PDB entry 1R8Y | X-ray diffraction, 3.00 A resolution | chains A and C of the 4 polymer chains in the assembly

# Chain A (and C)
Protein: glycine N-methyltransferase
Source organism: Mus musculus
Notes: chain C of this document is another copy of the same molecule, construct and numbering; everything in this record applies to it too
UniProt: Q9QXF8 (GNMT_MOUSE); residues 1-292 here correspond to UniProt positions 2-293 (UniProt number = residue number + 1)
Amino-acid sequence (292 residues; row label = number of the first residue in the row):
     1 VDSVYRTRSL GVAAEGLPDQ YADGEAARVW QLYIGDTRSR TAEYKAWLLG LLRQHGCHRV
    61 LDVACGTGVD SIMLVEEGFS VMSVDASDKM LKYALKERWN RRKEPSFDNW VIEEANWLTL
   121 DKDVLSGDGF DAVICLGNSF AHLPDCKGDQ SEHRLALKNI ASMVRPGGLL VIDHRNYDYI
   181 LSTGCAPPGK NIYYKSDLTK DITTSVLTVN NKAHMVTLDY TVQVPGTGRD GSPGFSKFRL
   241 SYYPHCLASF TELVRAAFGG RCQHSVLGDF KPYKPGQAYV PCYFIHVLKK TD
Disordered / not traced: 224-234 (chain C: 228-234, 291-292)
Curated features (UniProtKB/Swiss-Prot):
  - binding site ((6S)-5-methyl-5,6,7,8-tetrahydrofolate): Ser3, Tyr5, His214, Arg239
  - binding site (S-adenosyl-L-methionine): Tyr21, Trp30, Tyr33, Arg40, Ala64, Asp85 to Ser87, Asn116, Trp117, Leu136 to Ser139, Arg175, Tyr220
  - modified residue: Val1 (N-acetylvaline), Ser9 (Phosphoserine), Tyr33 (Phosphotyrosine), Lys45 (N6-succinyllysine), Lys190 (N6-succinyllysine), Lys195 (N6-succinyllysine), Lys200 (N6-succinyllysine)
Glycans and other covalent adducts: beta-mercaptoethanol (BME) linked to Cys262, Cys282

# How chain A and chain C interact
Pairs across the interface (6; chain A residue first):
  Val1(A) with Pro144(C), hydrophobic; Cys146(C), hydrophobic
  Tyr5(A) with Leu207(C), hydrophobic; His214(C), hydrogen bond; Met215(C)
  Leu207(A) with Tyr5(C)
Interface residues without a listed pair, chain A (4 interface residues in all): Pro144
Interface residues without a listed pair, chain C (7 interface residues in all): Val1

# In short
The interface between chain A and chain C involves 4 residues on one side and 7 on the other; the contacts
include 1 hydrogen bond. Its one hydrogen-bonded contact is Tyr5(A)-His214(C). UniProt lists 4
(6S)-5-methyl-5,6,7,8-tetrahydrofolate-binding residues and 16 S-adenosyl-L-methionine-binding residues on
chain A.
Chain A and chain C are both glycine N-methyltransferase (Mus musculus); the structure, Crystal Structure of
Mouse Glycine N-Methyltransferase (Monoclinic Form), was determined by X-ray diffraction together with 1R74
and 1R8X from the same study.
